PDB entry 3CFH | X-ray diffraction, 1.75 A resolution | chains A and G of the 8 polymer chains in the assembly

Chain A (and G):
Protein: GFP-like photoswitchable fluorescent protein
Organism: Anemonia sulcata
Notes: chain G of this document is another copy of the same molecule, construct and numbering; everything in this record applies to it too
Amino-acid sequence (167 residues; each row starts with the number of its first residue):
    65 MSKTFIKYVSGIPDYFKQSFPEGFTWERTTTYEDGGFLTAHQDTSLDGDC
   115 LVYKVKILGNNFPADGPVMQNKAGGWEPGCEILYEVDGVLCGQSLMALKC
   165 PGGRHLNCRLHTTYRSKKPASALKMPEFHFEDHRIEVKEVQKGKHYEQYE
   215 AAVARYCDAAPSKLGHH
Construct notes: engineered mutation Gly143 (Ser in 3CFH)
Modified / non-standard residues: Met65 ({(4Z)-4-(4-hydroxybenzylidene)-2-[3-(methylthio)propanimidoyl]-5-oxo-4,5-dihydro-1H-imidazol-1-yl}acetic acid; NRQ); Cys114 (s,s-(2-hydroxyethyl)thiocysteine; CME); Cys221 (s,s-(2-hydroxyethyl)thiocysteine; CME)

Interface between chain A and chain G:
Residue-residue contacts - 30 pairs, chain A then chain G:
  Glu91(A) with Asn124(G); Asn125(G), hydrogen bond (side chain-backbone)
  Arg92(A) with Asn124(G)
  Thr93(A) with Phe101(G); Asn124(G), hydrogen bond
  Thr95(A) with Phe101(G)
  Phe101(A) with Thr93(G); Thr95(G); His175(G)
  Thr103(A) with Thr103(G), hydrogen bond; Leu122(G); Asn124(G)
  Lys120(A) with Leu122(G)
  Leu122(A) with Thr103(G); Lys120(G); Leu122(G), hydrophobic
  Asn124(A) with Glu91(G); Arg92(G), hydrogen bond (side chain-backbone); Thr93(G), hydrogen bond; Thr103(G)
  Asn125(A) with Glu91(G), hydrogen bond (backbone-side chain); His175(G), hydrogen bond (side chain-backbone); Thr176(G); Thr177(G), hydrogen bond
  Asp129(A) with Asp151(G)
  Asp151(A) with Asp129(G)
  His175(A) with Phe101(G); Asn125(G), hydrogen bond (backbone-side chain)
  Thr176(A) with Asn125(G)
  Thr177(A) with Asn125(G), hydrogen bond
Other interface residues (no listed pair), chain A (19 interface residues in all): Ala104, His105, Ile121, Ala128
Other interface residues (no listed pair), chain G (20 interface residues in all): Ala104, His105, Ile121, Ala128, Arg179

Summary:
Chain A and chain G form an interface of 19 and 20 residues respectively; the contacts include 10 hydrogen
bonds. Polar contacts include Glu91(A)-Asn125(G), Thr93(A)-Asn124(G) and Thr103(A)-Thr103(G).
Chain A and chain G are both GFP-like photoswitchable fluorescent protein (Anemonia sulcata); the structure,
Photoswitchable red fluorescent protein psRFP, off-state, was determined by X-ray diffraction.
